Entry 8BDR (electron microscopy, 2.70 A resolution); this record covers chains B and M of the 6 polymer chains in the assembly.

[Chain B]
Protein: RNA-directed RNA polymerase catalytic subunit
Source organism: Influenza B virus (B/Memphis/13/2003)
Notes: EC 2.7.7.48
Reference sequence: Q5V8Y6 (Q5V8Y6_9INFB); residue numbers follow UniProt; this construct covers 1-752
Sequence (772 residues; numbered -8 to 763; the number before each row is that of its first residue; numbers below 1 keep their minus sign (Gly-8 is residue -8)):
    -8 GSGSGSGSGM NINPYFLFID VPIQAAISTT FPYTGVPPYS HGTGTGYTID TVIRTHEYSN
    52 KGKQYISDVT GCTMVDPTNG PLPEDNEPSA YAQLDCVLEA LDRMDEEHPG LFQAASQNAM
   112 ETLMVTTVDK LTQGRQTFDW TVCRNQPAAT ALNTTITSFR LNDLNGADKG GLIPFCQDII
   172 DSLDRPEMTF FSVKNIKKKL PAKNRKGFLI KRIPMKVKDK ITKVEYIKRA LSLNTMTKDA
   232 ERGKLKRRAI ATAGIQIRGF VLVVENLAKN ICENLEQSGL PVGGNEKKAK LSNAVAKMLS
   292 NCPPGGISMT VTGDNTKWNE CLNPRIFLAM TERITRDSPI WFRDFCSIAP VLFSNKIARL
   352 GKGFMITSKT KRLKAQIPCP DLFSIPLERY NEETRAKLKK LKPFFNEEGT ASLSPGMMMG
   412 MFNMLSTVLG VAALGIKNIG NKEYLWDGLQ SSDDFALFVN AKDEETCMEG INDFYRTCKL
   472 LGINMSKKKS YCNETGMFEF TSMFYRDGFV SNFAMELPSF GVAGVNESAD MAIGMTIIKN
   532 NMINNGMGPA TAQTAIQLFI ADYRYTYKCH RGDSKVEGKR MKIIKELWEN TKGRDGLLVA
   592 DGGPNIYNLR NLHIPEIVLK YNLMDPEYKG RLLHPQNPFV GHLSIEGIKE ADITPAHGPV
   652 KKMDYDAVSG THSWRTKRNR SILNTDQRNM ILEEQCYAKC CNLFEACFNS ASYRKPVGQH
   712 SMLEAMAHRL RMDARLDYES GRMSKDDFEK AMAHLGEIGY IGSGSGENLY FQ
Not modelled in the structure: -8 to -1, 194-198, 636-654, 750-763
Sequence notes: expression tag (-8 to 0, 753-763)
Metal / ion sites: Mg2+ site 1: Asp444 (shared with K1F_17(M) of chain M); Mg2+ site 2 near Asp445 (its only coordinating residue here)

[Chain M]
Molecule: mRNA
Sequence (19 nucleotides; row label = number of the first residue in the row):
     2 AUCUAUAAUA GCCUCXUCX
Glycans and other covalent adducts: 7-methyl-gpppa (GTA) linked to A2
Modified positions: K1F ([(2R,3S,4R,5R)-5-(3-aminocarbonyl-2-oxidanylidene-pyrazin-1-yl)-3,4-bis(oxidanyl)oxolan-2-yl]methyl dihydrogen phosphate) at position 17; K1F ([(2R,3S,4R,5R)-5-(3-aminocarbonyl-2-oxidanylidene-pyrazin-1-yl)-3,4-bis(oxidanyl)oxolan-2-yl]methyl dihydrogen phosphate) at position 20
Metal / ion sites: Mg2+: K1F_17 (shared with Asp444(B) of chain B)

[How chain B and chain M interact]
Pairs across the interface (37; chain B residue first):
  Tyr24(B) with U15(M), hydrogen bond to the phosphate
  Tyr38(B) with U18(M), base contact; C19(M), base contact
  Thr42(B) with U18(M), hydrogen bond to the base
  Arg45(B) with U18(M), hydrogen bond to the base
  Thr123(B) with U10(M), phosphate contact
  Gln124(B) with A9(M), hydrogen bond to the phosphate; U10(M), phosphate contact
  Arg126(B) with A11(M), salt bridge to the phosphate; G12(M), salt bridge to the phosphate
  Lys229(B) with K1F_17(M), base contact
  Lys235(B) with C19(M), salt bridge to the phosphate
  Lys237(B) with C19(M), sugar contact
  Arg238(B) with C19(M), hydrogen bond to the base
  Arg239(B) with U18(M), base contact; C19(M), salt bridge to the phosphate
  Ala240(B) with U18(M), hydrogen bond to the base
  Ile241(B) with K1F_17(M), base contact
  Lys308(B) with U18(M), hydrogen bond to the sugar
  Trp309(B) with U18(M), phosphate contact
  Asn310(B) with K1F_17(M), hydrogen bond to the sugar; U18(M), phosphate contact
  Glu311(B) with U18(M), phosphate contact
  Met410(B) with K1F_17(M), base contact
  Gly411(B) with K1F_17(M), sugar contact
  Ser443(B) with C16(M), sugar contact
  Asp444(B) with C16(M), hydrogen bond to the sugar; K1F_17(M), phosphate contact
  Lys480(B) with C19(M), salt bridge to the phosphate
  Thr492(B) with U15(M), sugar contact
  Ser493(B) with U15(M), phosphate contact
  Met506(B) with C14(M), sugar contact; U15(M), sugar contact
  Pro509(B) with C13(M), phosphate contact; C14(M), phosphate contact
  Ser510(B) with C13(M), sugar contact
  Lys706(B) with A8(M), sugar contact
Also at the interface, not in a pair above, chain B (33 interface residues in all): Asp41, Glu232, Arg233, Asn306
Also at the interface, not in a pair above, chain M (13 interface residues in all): K1F_20

[Summary]
33 residues of chain B face 13 of chain M across their interface; the contacts include 9 hydrogen bonds and 5
salt bridges. Polar pairs include Thr42(B)-U18(M), Arg45(B)-U18(M) and Arg238(B)-C19(M). 7-methyl-gpppa is
covalently linked to A2(M). Asp444(B) and K1F_17(M) form the Mg2+ site.
Chain B is RNA-directed RNA polymerase catalytic subunit (Influenza B virus (B/Memphis/13/2003)) and chain M
is mRNA; the structure, Early transcription elongation state of influenza B/Mem polymerase backtracked due to
double incoproation of nucleotide analogue ..., was determined by electron microscopy, deposited together with
7R1F, 8BE0 and 8BF5.
